Entry 5IB1 (X-ray diffraction, 1.91 A resolution); this record covers chains A and B of the 3 polymer chains in the assembly.

[Chain A]
Protein: HLA class I histocompatibility antigen, B-27 alpha chain
Organism: Homo sapiens
Reference sequence: P03989 (1B27_HUMAN); residues 1-276 here correspond to UniProt positions 25-300 (UniProt number = residue number + 24)
Amino-acid sequence (276 residues; each row starts with the number of its first residue):
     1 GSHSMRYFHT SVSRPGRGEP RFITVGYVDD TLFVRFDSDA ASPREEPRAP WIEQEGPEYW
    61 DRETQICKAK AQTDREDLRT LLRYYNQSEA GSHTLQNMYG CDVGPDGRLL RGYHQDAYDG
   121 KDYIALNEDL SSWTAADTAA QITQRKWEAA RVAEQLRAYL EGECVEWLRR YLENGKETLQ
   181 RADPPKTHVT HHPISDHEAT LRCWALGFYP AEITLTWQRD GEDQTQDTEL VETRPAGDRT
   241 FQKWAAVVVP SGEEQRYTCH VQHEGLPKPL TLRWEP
Disulfides: Cys101-Cys164, Cys203-Cys259

[Chain B]
Protein: Beta-2-microglobulin
Organism: Homo sapiens
Reference sequence: P61769 (B2MG_HUMAN); residues 1-99 here correspond to UniProt positions 21-119 (UniProt number = residue number + 20)
Amino-acid sequence (100 residues; row label = number of the first residue in the row; numbering starts at 0):
     0 MIQRTPKIQV YSRHPAENGK SNFLNCYVSG FHPSDIEVDL LKNGERIEKV EHSDLSFSKD
    60 WSFYLLYYTE FTPTEKDEYA CRVNHVTLSQ PKIVKWDRDM
Disulfides: Cys25-Cys80
Construct notes: initiating methionine (0)
UniProt features mapped onto this chain:
  - modified residue: Gln2 (Pyrrolidone carboxylic acid)
  - glycosylation: Ile1 (N-linked (Glc) (glycation) isoleucine), Lys19 (N-linked (Glc) (glycation) lysine), Lys41 (N-linked (Glc) (glycation) lysine), Lys48 (N-linked (Glc) (glycation) lysine), Lys58 (N-linked (Glc) (glycation) lysine), Lys91 (N-linked (Glc) (glycation) lysine), Lys94 (N-linked (Glc) (glycation) lysine)

[How chain A and chain B interact]
Pairs across the interface (51; chain A residue first):
  Phe8(A) - Ser55(B)
  Phe8(A) - Phe56(B)  hydrophobic
  His9(A) - Phe56(B)
  Thr10(A) - Phe56(B)
  Thr10(A) - Phe62(B)
  Val12(A) - Ser33(B)
  Ile23(A) - Leu54(B)
  Val25(A) - Asp53(B)
  Val25(A) - Ser55(B)
  Tyr27(A) - Ser55(B)
  Tyr27(A) - Tyr63(B)  hydrogen bond
  Arg35(A) - Asp53(B)  salt bridge
  Gln96(A) - His31(B)  hydrogen bond
  Gln96(A) - Phe56(B)
  Gln96(A) - Trp60(B)  hydrogen bond (side chain-backbone)
  Gln96(A) - Phe62(B)
  Asn97(A) - Phe56(B)
  Met98(A) - Lys58(B)
  Gln115(A) - Trp60(B)
  Asp116(A) - Trp60(B)
  Ala117(A) - Trp60(B)
  Asp119(A) - Met0(B)
  Asp119(A) - Ile1(B)  hydrogen bond (backbone-backbone)
  Asp119(A) - His31(B)
  Gly120(A) - Ile1(B)
  Gly120(A) - Arg3(B)
  Gly120(A) - His31(B)
  Asp122(A) - Trp60(B)  hydrogen bond
  His192(A) - Asp98(B)  salt bridge
  Arg202(A) - Asp98(B)  hydrogen bond (side chain-backbone)
  Trp204(A) - Asp98(B)
  Trp204(A) - Met99(B)
  Leu206(A) - Pro14(B)  hydrophobic
  Val231(A) - Gln8(B)
  Glu232(A) - Lys6(B)  salt bridge
  Glu232(A) - Gln8(B)  hydrogen bond (backbone-side chain)
  Glu232(A) - Ser28(B)  hydrogen bond
  Arg234(A) - Gln8(B)  hydrogen bond
  Arg234(A) - Tyr10(B)
  Arg234(A) - Met99(B)  hydrogen bond (side chain-backbone)
  Pro235(A) - Tyr10(B)  hydrogen bond (backbone-side chain)
  Pro235(A) - Asn24(B)
  Pro235(A) - Tyr26(B)
  Ala236(A) - Arg12(B)  hydrogen bond (backbone-side chain)
  Ala236(A) - Asn24(B)  hydrogen bond (backbone-side chain)
  Gly237(A) - Arg12(B)
  Asp238(A) - Arg12(B)
  Gln242(A) - Tyr10(B)
  Gln242(A) - Ser11(B)  hydrogen bond (side chain-backbone)
  Gln242(A) - Arg12(B)  hydrogen bond (side chain-backbone)
  Trp244(A) - Met99(B)  hydrogen bond (side chain-backbone)
Other interface residues (no listed pair), chain A (34 interface residues in all): Arg48, Thr94, Tyr113, Thr233
Other interface residues (no listed pair), chain B (27 interface residues in all): Asp59, Leu65, Arg97

[Overview]
The interface between chain A and chain B involves 34 residues on one side and 27 on the other, with 16
hydrogen bonds and 3 salt bridges. Among the polar pairs are Arg35(A)-Asp53(B), His192(A)-Asp98(B) and
Glu232(A)-Lys6(B).
Here chain A is HLA class I histocompatibility antigen, B-27 alpha chain and chain B is Beta-2-microglobulin,
both from Homo sapiens. Entry 5IB1 (Crystal structure of HLA-B*27:05 complexed with the self-peptide pVIPR
measured at 295 K) was determined by X-ray diffraction, deposited together with 5IB2, 5IB3, 5IB4 and 5IB5.
